6XP5 - chains N and Q of the 15 polymer chains in the assembly; structure by electron microscopy, 4.20 A resolution (low resolution: residue-level contacts below are approximate; hydrogen-bond / salt-bridge calls are withheld).

Chain N:
Name: Mediator of RNA polymerase II transcription subunit 14
Source organism: Chaetomium thermophilum (strain DSM 1495 / CBS 144.50 / IMI 039719)
UniProtKB: G0SCL5 (G0SCL5_CHATD); the construct lacks a stretch of the UniProt sequence and is renumbered around it, so the offset changes along the chain: 1-694 = UniProt 1-694; 695-715 = UniProt 710-730; 744-1181 = UniProt 731-1168
Chain sequence (1171 residues; numbered 1 to 1181 plus 15 insertion-coded residues; 25 numbers in that range are skipped by the numbering (no residue carries them; nothing is unmodelled there); the number before each row is that of its first residue; a row labelled like 694A-694O holds insertion residues (694A, then the next letters in order)):
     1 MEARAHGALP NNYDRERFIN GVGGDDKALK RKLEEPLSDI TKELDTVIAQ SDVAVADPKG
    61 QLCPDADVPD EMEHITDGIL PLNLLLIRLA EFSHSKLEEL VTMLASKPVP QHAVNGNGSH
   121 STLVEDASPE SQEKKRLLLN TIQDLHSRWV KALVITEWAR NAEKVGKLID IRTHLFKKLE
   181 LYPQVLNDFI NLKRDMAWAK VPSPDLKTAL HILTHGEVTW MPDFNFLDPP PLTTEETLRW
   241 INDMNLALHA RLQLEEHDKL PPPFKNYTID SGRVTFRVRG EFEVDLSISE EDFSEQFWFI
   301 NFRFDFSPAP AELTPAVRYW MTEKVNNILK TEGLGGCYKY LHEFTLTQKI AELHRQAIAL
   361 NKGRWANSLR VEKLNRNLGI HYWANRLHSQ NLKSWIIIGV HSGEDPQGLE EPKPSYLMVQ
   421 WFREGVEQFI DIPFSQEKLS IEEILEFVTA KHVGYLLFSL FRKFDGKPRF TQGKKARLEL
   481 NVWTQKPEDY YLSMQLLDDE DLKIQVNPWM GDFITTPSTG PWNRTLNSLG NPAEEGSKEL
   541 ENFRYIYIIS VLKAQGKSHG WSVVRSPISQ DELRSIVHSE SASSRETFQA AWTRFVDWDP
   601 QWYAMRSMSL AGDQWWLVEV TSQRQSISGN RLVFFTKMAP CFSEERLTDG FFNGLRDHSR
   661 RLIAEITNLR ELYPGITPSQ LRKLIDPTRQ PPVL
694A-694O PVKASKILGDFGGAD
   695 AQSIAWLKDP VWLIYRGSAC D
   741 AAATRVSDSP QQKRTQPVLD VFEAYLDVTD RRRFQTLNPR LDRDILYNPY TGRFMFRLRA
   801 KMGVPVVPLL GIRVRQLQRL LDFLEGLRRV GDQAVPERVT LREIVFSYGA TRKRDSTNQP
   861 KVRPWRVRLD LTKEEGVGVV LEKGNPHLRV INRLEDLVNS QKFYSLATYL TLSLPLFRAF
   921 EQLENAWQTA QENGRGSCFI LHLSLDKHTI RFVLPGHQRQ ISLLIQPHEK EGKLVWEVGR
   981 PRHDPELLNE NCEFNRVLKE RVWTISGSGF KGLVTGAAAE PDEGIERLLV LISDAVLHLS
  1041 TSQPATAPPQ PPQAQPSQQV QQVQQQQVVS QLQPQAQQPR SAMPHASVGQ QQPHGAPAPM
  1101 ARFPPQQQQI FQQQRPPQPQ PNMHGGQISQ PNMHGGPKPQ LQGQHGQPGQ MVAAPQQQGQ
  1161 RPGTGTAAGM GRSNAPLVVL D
Not modelled in the structure: 1-90, 124-228, 402-413, 469-477, 519-523, 602, 612-635, 694A-694O, 816-1181
Construct notes: insertion (741-743)

Chain Q:
Name: Mediator of RNA polymerase II transcription subunit 17
Source organism: Chaetomium thermophilum (strain DSM 1495 / CBS 144.50 / IMI 039719)
UniProtKB: G0S1R5 (G0S1R5_CHATD); the construct has insertions or renumbered stretches relative to UniProt, so the offset changes along the chain: -7 to 66 = UniProt 1-74; 75-536 = UniProt 75-536; 565-632 = UniProt 567-634
Chain sequence (634 residues; numbered -7 to 632 plus 30 insertion-coded residues; 36 numbers in that range are skipped by the numbering (no residue carries them; nothing is unmodelled there); the number before each row is that of its first residue; a row labelled like 536A-536Z holds insertion residues (536A, then the next letters in order); numbers below 1 keep their minus sign (Met-7 is residue -7)):
    -7 MTDRPFILQV PPTQQRGPQN IAEFVARINP DAFRVLNEAE LRRKVEEEKN GVGQDEDVDM
    53 ESSPSDNEGE PADA
    75 KDIITAKHEM LRVIDQTRQT TLYALDFVSL LLSKENPGQA VTTFSPGLRE LVGIGTLGAT
   135 MLDAPTPLTQ SRIPDNKLVT IGKRLMDLNK AADTALAASK RLQKEIAAET KYWSEVLAVR
   195 NDGWQTSRMP REPQTMGVKF GFNNAAPEFK AVSIAPMRRA DNGSVLLDRS SIGHKSQRIQ
   255 VRILEDGRIV GRSSLPSPVS ADAPLQDRVK EMRDTIFAQE LWHEINREAR TLLNQGVHLE
   315 PSSITYTMDA STTVSIRLAT LGEEEEGLDE QQEGPQDVMA ESLNIALSLL LSHAHRMNEL
   375 RRSEPGINKG PPRTYPILLP LISYHKYNQS IQTCLQTLSA HISVLRSASV DSSMTVKEPL
   435 LSSPPGAPAA TSLYTILTRP PAVQFDITIT PDSRIRILLK PTQLTGAAFS ICCLPALHPG
   495 AQNPLATTCP PSTDDYDSLT QVVSYLQAAI PRALAAHYEA VL
536A-536Z VVEATVNGGMLGDLPPSPSRWMPLID
537A-537D GKGI
   565 VDPETMRFGI RFSFGRNPAK GGQLELGAQT DYVDGSRKRV RRNWIWPGAQ SSLDSVAKHV
   625 LARGPPEE
Not modelled in the structure: -7 to 24, 110-153, 335-348, 359-365, 382-384, 431-444, 480-483, 536A-536Z, 537A-537D, 623-632

How chain N and chain Q interact:
Contacting residue pairs (23; chain N residue first):
  Asn242(N) - Val37(Q)
  Ser271(N) - Asp51(Q)
  Ser271(N) - Met52(Q)
  Ser271(N) - Glu53(Q)
  Arg273(N) - Asp49(Q)
  Arg273(N) - Val50(Q)
  Arg273(N) - Asp51(Q)
  Asn361(N) - His297(Q)
  Trp365(N) - His297(Q)
  Trp365(N) - Arg304(Q)
  Asn507(N) - Arg304(Q)
  Asn507(N) - Thr305(Q)
  Met510(N) - Arg304(Q)
  Ile514(N) - Asn308(Q)
  Thr515(N) - Asn308(Q)
  Ile548(N) - Gln515(Q)
  Val551(N) - Asp511(Q)
  Ala554(N) - Pro505(Q)
  Gln555(N) - Pro505(Q)
  Gln555(N) - Arg526(Q)
  Asn653(N) - Met570(Q)
  Arg710(N) - Phe578(Q)
  Ala713(N) - Thr569(Q)
Interface residues without a listed pair, chain N (27 interface residues in all): Leu123, Glu236, Leu246, Asp270, Ile288, Phe299, Asn385, Gln505, Trp509, Lys557, Arg656
Interface residues without a listed pair, chain Q (30 interface residues in all): Arg26, Arg34, Glu38, Glu39, Glu48, Glu60, Leu307, Pro385, Cys503, Thr507, Asp509, Tyr510, Glu568

Summary:
The interface between chain N and chain Q involves 27 residues on one side and 30 on the other.
Chain N is Mediator of RNA polymerase II transcription subunit 14 and chain Q is Mediator of RNA polymerase II
transcription subunit 17, both from Chaetomium thermophilum (strain DSM 1495 / CBS 144.50 / IMI 039719); the
structure, Head-Middle module of Mediator, was determined by electron microscopy together with 7JMN from the
same study.
